Entry 7S4L (electron microscopy, 2.46 A resolution); this record covers chains B and H of the 9 polymer chains in the assembly.

Chain B:
Name: Particulate methane monooxygenase, A subunit
Organism: Methylomicrobium alcaliphilum (strain DSM 19304 / NCIMB 14124 / VKM B-2133 / 20Z)
Notes: EC 1.14.13.25
Reference sequence: G4SZ63 (G4SZ63_META2); residue numbers follow UniProt; this construct covers 1-247
Chain sequence (247 residues; row label = number of the first residue in the row):
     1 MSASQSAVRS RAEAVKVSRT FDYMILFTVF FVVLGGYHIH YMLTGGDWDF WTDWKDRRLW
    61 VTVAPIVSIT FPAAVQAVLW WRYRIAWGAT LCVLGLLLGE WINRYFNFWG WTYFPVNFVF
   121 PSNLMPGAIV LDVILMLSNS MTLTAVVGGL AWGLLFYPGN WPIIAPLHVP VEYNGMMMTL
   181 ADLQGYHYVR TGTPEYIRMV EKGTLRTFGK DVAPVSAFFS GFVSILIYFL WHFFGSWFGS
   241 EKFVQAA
Disordered / not traced: 1-5, 245-247

Chain H:
Name: Particulate methane monooxygenase, C subunit
Organism: Methylomicrobium alcaliphilum (strain DSM 19304 / NCIMB 14124 / VKM B-2133 / 20Z)
Notes: EC 1.14.13.25
Reference sequence: G4SZ62 (G4SZ62_META2); residue numbers follow UniProt; this construct covers 1-250
Chain sequence (250 residues; row label = number of the first residue in the row):
     1 MAATTESVKA DAAEAPLLNK KNIIAGASLY LVFYAWVRWY EGVYGWSAGL DSFAPEFETY
    61 WMNFLYIEMV LEVLVASVLW GYIWKSRDRK VMSITPREEL RRHFTHWTWL MMYGIAIYFG
   121 ASYFTEQDGT WHQTIVRDTD FTPSHIIEFY LSYPIYIITG GASFLYAKTR LPTYQQGLSL
   181 QYLVVVVGPF MILPNVGLNE WGHTFWFMEE LFVAPLHYGF VFFGWSALGV LGVINIELGA
   241 LSKLLKKDLA
Disordered / not traced: 1-19
Differences from the reference sequence: conflict Val75 (Thr in G4SZ62)

How chain B and chain H interact:
Pairs across the interface (28; chain B residue first):
  Arg58(B) with Thr204(H); Phe205(H)
  Leu59(B) with Phe205(H), hydrophobic
  Thr62(B) with Trp201(H), hydrogen bond
  Val146(B) with Phe190(H), hydrophobic
  Thr204(B) with Phe205(H); Phe207(H)
  Arg206(B) with Asp138(H), salt bridge; Thr139(H), hydrogen bond; His203(H); Thr204(H), hydrogen bond (backbone-side chain); Phe207(H); Glu209(H), salt bridge
  Thr207(B) with Thr139(H); Thr204(H)
  Phe208(B) with Asp140(H)
  Val215(B) with Glu200(H); Trp201(H)
  Ser216(B) with Trp201(H), hydrogen bond
  Phe219(B) with Gly197(H); Leu198(H), hydrophobic; Trp201(H), hydrophobic
  Phe222(B) with Met191(H), hydrophobic; Pro194(H); Asn195(H); Leu198(H), hydrophobic
  Ile225(B) with Met191(H), hydrophobic
  Leu226(B) with Met191(H), hydrophobic
Also at the interface, not in a pair above, chain B (15 interface residues in all): Leu205
Also at the interface, not in a pair above, chain H (17 interface residues in all): Arg137

In short:
15 residues of chain B and 17 residues of chain H are in contact, with 4 hydrogen bonds and 2 salt bridges.
Polar contacts include Arg206(B)-Asp138(H), Arg206(B)-Glu209(H) and Thr62(B)-Trp201(H).
Here chain B is Particulate methane monooxygenase, A subunit and chain H is Particulate methane monooxygenase,
C subunit, both from Methylomicrobium alcaliphilum (strain DSM 19304 / NCIMB 14124 / VKM B-2133 / 20Z). Entry
7S4L (CryoEM structure of Methylotuvimicrobium alcaliphilum 20Z pMMO in a POPC nanodisc at 2.46 Angstrom
resolution) was determined by electron microscopy together with 7S4H, 7S4I, 7S4J, 7S4K, 7S4M, 7T4O and 7T4P
from the same study.
